PDB entry 7UVS | X-ray diffraction, 2.06 A resolution | chains A and B of the 3 polymer chains in the assembly

[Chain A]
Name: LMIV230-02 Fab heavy chain
Source organism: Homo sapiens
Notes: antibody fragment or engineered binder
Amino-acid sequence (226 residues; row label = number of the first residue in the row; a row labelled like 82A-82C holds insertion residues (82A, then the next letters in order)):
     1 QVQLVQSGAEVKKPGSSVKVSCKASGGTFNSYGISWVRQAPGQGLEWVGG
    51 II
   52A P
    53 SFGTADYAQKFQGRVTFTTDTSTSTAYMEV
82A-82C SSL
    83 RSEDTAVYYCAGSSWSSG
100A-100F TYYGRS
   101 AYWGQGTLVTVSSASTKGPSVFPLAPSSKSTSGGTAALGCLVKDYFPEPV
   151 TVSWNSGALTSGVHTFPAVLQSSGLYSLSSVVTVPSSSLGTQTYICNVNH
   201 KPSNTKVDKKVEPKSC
Disulfides: Cys22-Cys92, Cys140-Cys196

[Chain B]
Name: LMIV230-02 Fab light chain
Source organism: Homo sapiens
Notes: antibody fragment or engineered binder
Amino-acid sequence (221 residues; numbered 1 to 215 plus 6 insertion-coded residues; the number before each row is that of its first residue; a row labelled like 27A-27F holds insertion residues (27A, then the next letters in order)):
     1 EIVMTQSPASLALSLGERATINCKSSQ
27A-27F SVLYSS
    28 NNKNYLAWYQQKPGQPPKLLIYWASTRESGVPDRFSGSGSGTDFTLTISS
    78 LQAGDVAVYHCQQYYSTPYSFGQGTKLEIKRRTVAAPSVFIFPPSDEQLK
   128 SGTASVVCLLNNFYPREAKVQWKVDNALQSGNSQESVTEQDSKDSTYSLS
   178 STLTLSKADYEKHKVYACEVTHQGLSSPVTKSFNRGEC
Disulfides: Cys23-Cys88, Cys135-Cys195

[How chain A and chain B interact]
Residue-residue contacts (72; chain A residue first):
  Val37(A) - Phe98(B)  hydrophobic
  Gln39(A) - Gln38(B)  hydrogen bond
  Leu45(A) - Pro44(B)  hydrophobic
  Leu45(A) - His87(B)
  Leu45(A) - Phe98(B)
  Trp47(A) - Pro95(B)  hydrophobic
  Trp47(A) - Tyr96(B)
  Asp58(A) - Thr94(B)
  Tyr91(A) - Gln38(B)
  Tyr91(A) - Gln42(B)
  Tyr91(A) - Pro43(B)  hydrophobic
  Ser99(A) - Lys30(B)  hydrogen bond
  Ser99(A) - Trp50(B)
  Thr100A(A) - Trp50(B)
  Tyr100C(A) - Tyr91(B)
  Tyr100C(A) - Tyr96(B)
  Gly100D(A) - Tyr49(B)
  Gly100D(A) - Tyr91(B)
  Arg100E(A) - Leu46(B)
  Arg100E(A) - Tyr49(B)  hydrogen bond
  Arg100E(A) - Glu55(B)  salt bridge
  Arg100E(A) - Ser56(B)  hydrogen bond
  Ser100F(A) - Tyr36(B)
  Ser100F(A) - Leu46(B)
  Ala101(A) - Leu46(B)  hydrophobic
  Ala101(A) - Glu55(B)
  Trp103(A) - Tyr36(B)  hydrophobic
  Trp103(A) - Pro43(B)  hydrophobic
  Trp103(A) - Pro44(B)
  Gly104(A) - Pro43(B)
  Val121(A) - Glu124(B)
  Phe122(A) - Ser122(B)
  Phe122(A) - Glu124(B)
  Phe122(A) - Gln125(B)
  Pro123(A) - Ser122(B)
  Leu124(A) - Phe119(B)  hydrophobic
  Leu124(A) - Val134(B)  hydrophobic
  Ala125(A) - Phe119(B)
  Lys129(A) - Phe117(B)
  Lys129(A) - Ile118(B)  hydrogen bond (backbone-backbone)
  Lys129(A) - Ser209(B)  hydrogen bond (side chain-backbone)
  Ser130(A) - Phe117(B)
  Ser130(A) - Phe119(B)
  Thr131(A) - Phe117(B)
  Ser132(A) - Phe117(B)
  Ala137(A) - Phe117(B)  hydrophobic
  Ala137(A) - Phe119(B)
  Ala137(A) - Leu136(B)  hydrophobic
  Leu141(A) - Ser132(B)
  Lys143(A) - Gln125(B)
  Lys143(A) - Thr130(B)
  Lys143(A) - Ser132(B)
  His164(A) - Asn138(B)  hydrogen bond
  His164(A) - Asn139(B)  hydrogen bond
  His164(A) - Ser175(B)  hydrogen bond
  Phe166(A) - Leu136(B)  hydrophobic
  Phe166(A) - Ser163(B)
  Phe166(A) - Thr165(B)
  Phe166(A) - Ser175(B)
  Phe166(A) - Leu176(B)
  Phe166(A) - Ser177(B)
  Pro167(A) - Ser163(B)  hydrogen bond (backbone-side chain)
  Pro167(A) - Val164(B)
  Val169(A) - Gln161(B)
  Val169(A) - Glu162(B)
  Val169(A) - Ser163(B)
  Leu170(A) - Gln161(B)  hydrogen bond (backbone-side chain)
  Gln171(A) - Gln161(B)
  Val181(A) - Leu136(B)  hydrophobic
  Thr183(A) - Asn138(B)
  Lys209(A) - Glu124(B)  salt bridge
  Cys216(A) - Cys215(B)  disulfide
Interface residues without a listed pair, chain A (45 interface residues in all): Gly44, Glu46, Gln61, Ser98, Gln105, Thr135, Leu138, Ser179
Interface residues without a listed pair, chain B (49 interface residues in all): Glu1, Asn28, Tyr32, Gln100, Ser115, Val116, Ser128, Asp168, Lys208, Phe210
Disulfides between the chains: Cys216(A)-Cys215(B)

[Overview]
Chain A and chain B form an interface of 45 and 49 residues respectively; the contacts include 1 disulfide
bond, 11 hydrogen bonds and 2 salt bridges. Among the polar pairs are Arg100E(A)-Glu55(B), Lys209(A)-Glu124(B)
and Gln39(A)-Gln38(B).
Here chain A is LMIV230-02 Fab heavy chain and chain B is LMIV230-02 Fab light chain, both from Homo sapiens.
Entry 7UVS (Pfs230 domain 1 bound by LMIV230-02 Fab) was determined by X-ray diffraction (same publication as
7UVO).
